7QE0 - chains A and E; structure by electron microscopy, 6.50 A resolution (low resolution: residue-level contacts below are approximate; hydrogen-bond / salt-bridge calls are withheld).

Chain A:
Protein: Helicase SKI2W
Source organism: Homo sapiens
Notes: EC 3.6.4.-
UniProtKB: Q15477 (SKIV2_HUMAN); residue numbers follow UniProt; this construct covers 1-1246
Sequence (1246 residues; row label = number of the first residue in the row):
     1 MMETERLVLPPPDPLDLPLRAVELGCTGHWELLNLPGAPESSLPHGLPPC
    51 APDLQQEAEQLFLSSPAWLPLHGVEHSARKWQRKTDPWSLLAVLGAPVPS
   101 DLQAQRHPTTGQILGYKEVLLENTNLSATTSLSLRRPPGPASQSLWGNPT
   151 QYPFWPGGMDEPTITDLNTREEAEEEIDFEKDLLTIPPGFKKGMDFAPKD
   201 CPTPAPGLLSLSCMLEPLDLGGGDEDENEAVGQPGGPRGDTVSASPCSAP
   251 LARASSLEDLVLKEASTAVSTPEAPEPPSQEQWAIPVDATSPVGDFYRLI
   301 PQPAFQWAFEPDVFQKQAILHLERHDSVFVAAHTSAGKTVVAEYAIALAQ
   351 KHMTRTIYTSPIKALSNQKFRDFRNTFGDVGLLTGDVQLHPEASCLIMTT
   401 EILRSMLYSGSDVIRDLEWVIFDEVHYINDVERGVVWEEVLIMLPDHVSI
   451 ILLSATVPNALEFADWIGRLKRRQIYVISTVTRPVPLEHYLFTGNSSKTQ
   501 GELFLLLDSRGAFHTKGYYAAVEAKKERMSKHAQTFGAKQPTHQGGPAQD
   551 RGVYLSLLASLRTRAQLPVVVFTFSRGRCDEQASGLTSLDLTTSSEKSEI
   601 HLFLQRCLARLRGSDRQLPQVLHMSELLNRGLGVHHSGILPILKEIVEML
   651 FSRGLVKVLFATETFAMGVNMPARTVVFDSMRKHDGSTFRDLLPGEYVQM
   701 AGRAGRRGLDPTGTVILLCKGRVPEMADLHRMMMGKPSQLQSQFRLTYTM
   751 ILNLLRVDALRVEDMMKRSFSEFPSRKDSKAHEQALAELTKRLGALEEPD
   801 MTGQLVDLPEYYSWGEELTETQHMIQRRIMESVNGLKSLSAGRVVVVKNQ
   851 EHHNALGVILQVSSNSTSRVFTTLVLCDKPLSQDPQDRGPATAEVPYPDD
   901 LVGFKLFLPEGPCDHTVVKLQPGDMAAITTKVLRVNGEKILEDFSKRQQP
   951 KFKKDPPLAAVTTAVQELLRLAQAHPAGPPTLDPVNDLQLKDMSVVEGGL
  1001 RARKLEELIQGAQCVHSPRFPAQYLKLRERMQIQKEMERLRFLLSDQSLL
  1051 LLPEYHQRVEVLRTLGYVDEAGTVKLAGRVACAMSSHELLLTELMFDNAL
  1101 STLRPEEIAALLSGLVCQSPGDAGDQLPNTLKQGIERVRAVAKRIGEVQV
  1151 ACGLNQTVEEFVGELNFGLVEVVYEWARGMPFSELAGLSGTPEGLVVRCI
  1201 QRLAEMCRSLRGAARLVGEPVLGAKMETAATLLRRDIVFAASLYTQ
Unresolved in the structure: 1-281, 530-545
Swiss-Prot annotation at these positions:
  - motif: Asp423 to His426 (DEVH box)
  - binding site (ATP): Ala332 to Thr339
  - modified residue (Phosphoserine): Ser245, Ser256
  - natural variant: Leu183 (L183V: In a breast cancer sample), Val341 (V341G: In THES2), Met765 (M765I: In a colorectal cancer sample)
  - mutagenesis: Glu424 (E424Q: Abolished helicase activity)
Reported in the primary citation:
  - mutagenesis - E424Q: abolished catalytic activity
  - disease-associated variants - V341G: abolished catalytic activity
  - disease-associated variants - A332P, E438K, R483C: decreased catalytic activity (proposed by the authors, not directly observed)
  - disease-associated variants - R888DEL (proposed by the authors, not directly observed)
  - disease-associated variants - E438K, W466G, R483C, Q1034DEL (citing earlier work)

Chain E:
Molecule: 9-nt RNA strand
Sequence (9 nucleotides; row label = number of the first residue in the row; note: 29 numbers in that range are skipped by the numbering (no residue carries them; nothing is unmodelled there)):
     1 UUUU
    34 UUUUU

Chain A / chain E interface:
Pairs across the interface (40; chain A residue first):
  Pro361(A) with U34(E)
  Ile362(A) with U34(E)
  Lys363(A) with U34(E)
  Leu383(A) with U36(E)
  Thr384(A) with U35(E)
  Gly385(A) with U35(E)
  Gln388(A) with U36(E); U37(E)
  Thr399(A) with U35(E)
  Glu401(A) with U34(E); U35(E)
  Ile402(A) with U36(E)
  Ser405(A) with U36(E)
  Glu432(A) with U34(E)
  Arg433(A) with U4(E); U34(E)
  Ser575(A) with U1(E); U2(E)
  Arg576(A) with U2(E); U3(E)
  Ser637(A) with U3(E)
  Glu663(A) with U2(E); U3(E)
  Thr664(A) with U3(E)
  Met667(A) with U3(E)
  Lys683(A) with U2(E)
  His684(A) with U1(E); U2(E)
  Asp685(A) with U2(E)
  Phe689(A) with U1(E)
  Ser1085(A) with U35(E)
  Ser1086(A) with U35(E)
  Gln1118(A) with U3(E); U4(E)
  Arg1198(A) with U4(E); U34(E)
  Arg1202(A) with U34(E); U35(E)
  Arg1208(A) with U36(E); U37(E)
Interface residues without a listed pair, chain A (33 interface residues in all): Met406, Ser409, Phe574, Thr662

Overview:
33 residues of chain A face 8 of chain E across their interface. Curated annotation (UniProt) lists 8
ATP-binding residues and one mutagenesis site on chain A. From the paper: A332P, E438K and R483C of chain A
reduce catalytic activity; E424Q and V341G of chain A abolish catalytic activity.
Chain A is Helicase SKI2W (Homo sapiens) and chain E is a 9-nt RNA strand; the structure, 80S-bound human SKI
complex in the open state, was determined by electron microscopy together with 7QDY, 7QDZ, 7QDR and 7QDS from
the same study.
